Entry 8VYM (electron microscopy, 3.40 A resolution); this record covers chains B and K of the 11 polymer chains in the assembly.

== Chain B ==
Protein: Envelope glycoprotein B
Source organism: Human betaherpesvirus 5
Reference sequence: P13201 (GB_HCMVT); numbering as in UniProt (aligned over 1-704)
Sequence (786 residues; numbered 1 to 786; the number before each row is that of its first residue):
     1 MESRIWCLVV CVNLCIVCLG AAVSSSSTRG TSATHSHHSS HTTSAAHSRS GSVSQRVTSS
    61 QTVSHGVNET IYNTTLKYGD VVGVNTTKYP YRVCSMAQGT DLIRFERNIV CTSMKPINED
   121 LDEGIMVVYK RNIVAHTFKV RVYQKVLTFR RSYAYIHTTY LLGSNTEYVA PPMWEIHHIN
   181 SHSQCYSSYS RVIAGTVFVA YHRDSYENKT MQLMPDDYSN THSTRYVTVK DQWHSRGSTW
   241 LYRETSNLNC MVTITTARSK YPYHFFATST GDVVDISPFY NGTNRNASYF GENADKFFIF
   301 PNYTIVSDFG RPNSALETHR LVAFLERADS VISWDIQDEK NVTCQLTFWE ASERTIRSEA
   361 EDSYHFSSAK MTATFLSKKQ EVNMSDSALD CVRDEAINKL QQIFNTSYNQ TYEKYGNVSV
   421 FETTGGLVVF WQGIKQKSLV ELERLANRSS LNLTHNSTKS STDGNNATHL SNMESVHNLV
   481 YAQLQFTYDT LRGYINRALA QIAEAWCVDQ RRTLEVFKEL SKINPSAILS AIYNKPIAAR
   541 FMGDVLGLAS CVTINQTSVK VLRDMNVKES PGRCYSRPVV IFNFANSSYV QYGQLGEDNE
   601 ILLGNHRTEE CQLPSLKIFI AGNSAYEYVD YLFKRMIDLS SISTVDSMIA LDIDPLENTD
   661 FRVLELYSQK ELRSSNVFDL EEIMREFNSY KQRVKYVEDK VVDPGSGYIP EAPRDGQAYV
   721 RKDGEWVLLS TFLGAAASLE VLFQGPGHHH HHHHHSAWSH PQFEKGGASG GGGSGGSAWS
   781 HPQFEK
Not modelled in the structure: 1-102, 115-119, 148-164, 191-197, 231-243, 442-475, 549-638, 694-786
Disulfide bonds: Cys111-Cys507, Cys185-Cys250, Cys344-Cys391
Covalent attachments: N-acetylglucosamine (NAG) linked to Asn208, Asn281, Asn286, Asn302, Asn341, Asn383, Asn405, Asn409, Asn417
Differences from the reference sequence: conflict Ser246 (Cys in P13201), Ser457 (Arg in P13201), Ser460 (Arg in P13201); expression tag (705-786)
UniProt features mapped onto this chain:
  - region (Involved in fusion and/or binding to host membrane): Ser152 to Thr158, Gly237 to Glu244
  - glycosylation (N-linked (GlcNAc...) asparagine): Asn68, Asn73, Asn85, Asn208, Asn281, Asn286, Asn302, Asn341, Asn383, Asn405, Asn409, Asn417, Asn447, Asn452, Asn456, Asn466, Asn555, Asn586
From the paper describing this entry:
  - mutagenesis - T100L/V134C/H222C/A267I/I653C/E657C (Tm change 11 degC), V134C/I653C, N220C/E657C, H222C/E657C, I356C/A500C: increased stability
  - mutagenesis - T100L/A267I, T100L/V134C/H222C/A267I/I653C/E657C, T100L/N220C/A267I/E657C, K130Y, V134C/H222C/I653C/E657C, V134C/I653C, N220C/E657C, H222C/E657C, K260W, V273F, S367C/A503C, L484P, V645P, D646P: increased expression

== Chain K ==
Protein: 7H3 Fab Heavy Chain
Source organism: Homo sapiens
Notes: antibody fragment or engineered binder
Sequence (234 residues; each row starts with the number of its first residue; a row labelled like 82A-82C holds insertion residues (82A, then the next letters in order)):
     1 QVQLVQSGAE VKNPGASVKV SCKASGYTFT DYYIHWVRQA PGQGLEWMGW FN
   52A P
    53 NSGGTNFVQN FQGRVTMTRD TSISTAYMEL
82A-82C SRL
    83 RSDDTAMYYC AKDSAKTA
100A-100M SAYYGLNFFYYGM
   101 DVWGQGTTVT VSSASTKGPS VFPLAPSSKS TSGGTAALGC LVKDYFPEPV TVSWNSGALT
   161 SGVHTFPAVL QSSGLYSLSS VVTVPSSSLG TQTYICNVNH KPSNTKVDKK VEPKSCD
Not modelled in the structure: 114-217
Disulfide bonds: Cys22-Cys92

== Interface between chain B and chain K ==
Contacting residue pairs (27):
  Arg131(B) with Tyr100C(K); Tyr100D(K)
  Leu346(B) with Tyr100D(K)
  Asp362(B) with Tyr100K(K), hydrogen bond
  Lys378(B) with Tyr100K(K)
  Lys379(B) with Phe100I(K); Tyr100K(K)
  Gln380(B) with Ala97(K); Lys98(K); Leu100F(K); Asn100G(K), hydrogen bond (side chain-backbone); Phe100I(K)
  Glu381(B) with Leu100F(K); Asn100G(K), hydrogen bond (backbone-backbone)
  Val382(B) with Tyr100D(K), hydrophobic; Gly100E(K); Leu100F(K), hydrophobic; Asn100G(K), hydrogen bond (backbone-side chain)
  Asn383(B) with Gly100E(K), hydrogen bond (backbone-backbone); Asn100G(K)
  Asp386(B) with Tyr100D(K); Gly100E(K), hydrogen bond (side chain-backbone)
  Ala388(B) with Tyr100D(K), hydrophobic
  Leu389(B) with Tyr100D(K), hydrophobic
  Glu422(B) with Ser100A(K), hydrogen bond; Tyr100D(K)
  Val428(B) with Tyr100D(K)
Also at the interface, not in a pair above, chain B (15 interface residues in all): Met384

== In short ==
15 residues of chain B and 10 residues of chain K are in contact; the contacts include 7 hydrogen bonds. Polar
contacts include Asp362(B)-Tyr100K(K), Gln380(B)-Asn100G(K) and Val382(B)-Asn100G(K). From the paper:
T100L/A267I, T100L/V134C/H222C/A267I/I653C/E657C and T100L/N220C/A267I/E657C of chain B, among others,
increase expression; T100L/V134C/H222C/A267I/I653C/E657C, V134C/I653C and N220C/E657C of chain B, among
others, increase stability; 15 substitutions were tested in all.
Chain B is Envelope glycoprotein B (Human betaherpesvirus 5) and chain K is 7H3 Fab Heavy Chain (Homo
sapiens); the structure, Soluble ectodomain of human cytomegalovirus (HCMV) glycoprotein B (gB) in the
postfusion conformation in complex with ..., was determined by electron microscopy, deposited together with
8VYN.
